6ALH - chains B and J of the 8 polymer chains in the assembly; structure by electron microscopy, 4.40 A resolution (low resolution: residue-level contacts below are approximate; hydrogen-bond / salt-bridge calls are withheld).

[Chain B]
Molecule: 29-nt DNA strand
Sequence (29 nucleotides; row label = number of the first residue in the row):
     1 GGGTATTCGC CGTGTACCTC TCCTAGCCC

[Chain J]
Name: DNA-directed RNA polymerase subunit beta'
Source organism: Escherichia coli (strain K12)
Notes: EC 2.7.7.6
UniProtKB: P0A8T7 (RPOC_ECOLI); residue numbers follow UniProt; this construct covers 1-1407
Chain sequence (1407 residues; each row starts with the number of its first residue):
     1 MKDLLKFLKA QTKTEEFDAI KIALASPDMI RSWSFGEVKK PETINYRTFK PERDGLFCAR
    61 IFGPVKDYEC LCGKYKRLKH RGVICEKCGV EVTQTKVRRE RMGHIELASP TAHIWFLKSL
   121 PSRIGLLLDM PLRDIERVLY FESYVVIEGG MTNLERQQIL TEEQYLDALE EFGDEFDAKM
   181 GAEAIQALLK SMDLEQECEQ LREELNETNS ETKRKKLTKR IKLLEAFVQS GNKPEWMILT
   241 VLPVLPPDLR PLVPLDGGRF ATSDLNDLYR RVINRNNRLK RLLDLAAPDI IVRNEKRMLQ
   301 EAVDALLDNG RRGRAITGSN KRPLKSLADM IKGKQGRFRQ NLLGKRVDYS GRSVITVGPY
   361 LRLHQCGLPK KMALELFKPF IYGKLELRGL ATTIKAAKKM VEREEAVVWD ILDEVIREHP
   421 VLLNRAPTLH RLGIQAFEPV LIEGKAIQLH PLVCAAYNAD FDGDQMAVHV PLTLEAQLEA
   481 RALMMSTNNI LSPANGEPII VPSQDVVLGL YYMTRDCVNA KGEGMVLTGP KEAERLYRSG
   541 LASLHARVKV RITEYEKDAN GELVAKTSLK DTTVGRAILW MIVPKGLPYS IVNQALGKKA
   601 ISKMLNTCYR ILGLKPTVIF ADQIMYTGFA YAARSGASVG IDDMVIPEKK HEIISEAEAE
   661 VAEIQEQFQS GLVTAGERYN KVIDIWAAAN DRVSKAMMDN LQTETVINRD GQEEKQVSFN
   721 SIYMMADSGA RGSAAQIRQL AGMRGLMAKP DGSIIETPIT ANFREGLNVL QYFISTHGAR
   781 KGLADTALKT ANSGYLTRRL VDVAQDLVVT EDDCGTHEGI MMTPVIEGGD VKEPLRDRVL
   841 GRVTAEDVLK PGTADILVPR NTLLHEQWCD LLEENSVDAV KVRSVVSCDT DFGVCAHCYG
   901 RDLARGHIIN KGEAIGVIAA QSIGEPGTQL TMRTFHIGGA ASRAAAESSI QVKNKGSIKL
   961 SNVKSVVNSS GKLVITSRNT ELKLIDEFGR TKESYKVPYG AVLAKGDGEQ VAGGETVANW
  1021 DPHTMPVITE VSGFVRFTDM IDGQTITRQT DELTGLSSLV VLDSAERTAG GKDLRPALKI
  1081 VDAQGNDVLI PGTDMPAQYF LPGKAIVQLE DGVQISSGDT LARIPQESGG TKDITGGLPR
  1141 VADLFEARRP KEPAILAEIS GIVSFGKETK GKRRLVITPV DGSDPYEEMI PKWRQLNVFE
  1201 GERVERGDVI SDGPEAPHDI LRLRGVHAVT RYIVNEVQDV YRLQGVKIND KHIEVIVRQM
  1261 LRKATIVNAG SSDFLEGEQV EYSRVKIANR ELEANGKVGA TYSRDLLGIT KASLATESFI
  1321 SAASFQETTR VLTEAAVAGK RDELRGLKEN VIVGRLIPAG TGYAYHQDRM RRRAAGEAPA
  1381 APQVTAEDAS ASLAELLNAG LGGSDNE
Disordered / not traced: 1-15, 934-947, 1127-1135, 1374-1407
Curated features (UniProtKB/Swiss-Prot):
  - binding site (Zn(2+)): Cys-70, Cys-72, Cys-85, Cys-88, Cys-814, Cys-888, Cys-895, Cys-898
  - binding site (Mg(2+)): Asp-460, Asp-462, Asp-464
  - modified residue: Lys-983 (N6-acetyllysine)
  - mutagenesis: Gln-504 (Q504P: Resistant to antibiotics salinamide A and B), Asn-690 (N690D: Resistant to antibiotics salinamide A and B), Met-697 (M697V: Resistant to antibiotics salinamide A and B), Ala-735 (A735T: Resistant to antibiotics salinamide A and B), Arg-738 (R738C/H/P/S: Resistant to antibiotics salinamide A and B), Ala-748 (A748E: Resistant to antibiotics salinamide A and B), Pro-758 (P758S/T: Resistant to antibiotics salinamide A and B), Phe-763 (F763C: Resistant to antibiotics salinamide A and B), Ser-775 (S775A: Resistant to antibiotics salinamide A and B), Ala-779 (A779T/V: Resistant to antibiotics salinamide A and B), Arg-780 (R780C: Resistant to antibiotics salinamide A and B), Gly-782 (G782A/C: Resistant to antibiotics salinamide A and B), 1 further mutagenesis entry in UniProt
Bound ions: Zn2+ site 1: Cys-70, Cys-72, Lys-74; Mg2+: Asp-460, Asp-462 (shared with 1 residue of chain R); Zn2+ site 2: Cys-814, Arg-883, Cys-888, Cys-895, Cys-898

[Interface between chain B and chain J]
Residue-residue contacts (26):
  DG2(B) / Ser-210(J)
  DG3(B) / Glu-211(J)
  DT4(B) / Lys-1172(J)
  DT4(B) / Met-1189(J)
  DA5(B) / Lys-1172(J)
  DC10(B) / Leu-120(J)
  DC11(B) / Arg-311(J)
  DC11(B) / Gln-1326(J)
  DG12(B) / Gln-1326(J)
  DG12(B) / Glu-1327(J)
  DT13(B) / Arg-339(J)
  DT13(B) / Tyr-795(J)
  DG14(B) / Thr-790(J)
  DG14(B) / Ala-791(J)
  DT15(B) / Lys-334(J)
  DT15(B) / Arg-339(J)
  DT15(B) / Pro-427(J)
  DA16(B) / Ala-426(J)
  DC17(B) / Arg-346(J)
  DC17(B) / Arg-352(J)
  DC18(B) / Arg-352(J)
  DC23(B) / Arg-259(J)
  DT24(B) / Arg-259(J)
  DT24(B) / Phe-260(J)
  DT24(B) / Ser-319(J)
  DA25(B) / Arg-259(J)
Also at the interface, not in a pair above, chain J (29 interface residues in all): Lys-118, Thr-212, Leu-255, Ala-261, Gln-465, Ala-787, Gly-794, Arg-798, Thr-1329

[Overview]
Chain B and chain J form an interface of 16 and 29 residues respectively. The Mg2+ site is built by Asp-460(J)
and Asp-462(J). UniProt lists 8 Zn2+-binding residues, 3 Mg2+-binding residues and 13 mutagenesis sites on
chain J.
Chain B is a 29-nt DNA strand and chain J is DNA-directed RNA polymerase subunit beta' (Escherichia coli
(strain K12)); the structure, CryoEM structure of E.coli RNA polymerase elongation complex, was determined by
electron microscopy together with 6ALF and 6ALG from the same study.
